Entry 7KNW (X-ray diffraction, 2.65 A resolution); this record covers chain A.

# Chain A
Protein: Staphylococcal nuclease domain-containing protein 1
From: Homo sapiens
Notes: EC 3.1.31.1
UniProt: Q7KZF4 (SND1_HUMAN); numbering as in UniProt; present here: 16-64, 71-234, 240-330
Chain sequence (324 residues; each row starts with the number of its first residue; note: 11 numbers in that range are skipped by the numbering (no residue carries them; nothing is unmodelled there); numbers below 1 keep their minus sign (Met-4 is residue -4)):
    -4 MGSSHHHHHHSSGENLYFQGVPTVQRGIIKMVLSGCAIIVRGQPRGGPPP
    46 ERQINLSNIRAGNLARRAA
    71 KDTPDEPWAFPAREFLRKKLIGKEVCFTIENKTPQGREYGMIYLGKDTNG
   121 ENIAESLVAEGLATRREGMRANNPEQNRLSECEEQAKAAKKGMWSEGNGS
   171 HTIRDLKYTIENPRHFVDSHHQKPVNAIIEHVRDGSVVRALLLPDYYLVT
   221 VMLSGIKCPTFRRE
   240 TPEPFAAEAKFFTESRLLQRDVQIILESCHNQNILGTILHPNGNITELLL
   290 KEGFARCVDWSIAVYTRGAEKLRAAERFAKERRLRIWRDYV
Not modelled in the structure: -4 to 16, 105, 138-141
Sequence notes: initiating methionine (-4); expression tag (-3 to 15)
Ligand contacts: QOY (5-chloro-2-methoxy-N-([1,2,4]triazolo[1,5-a]pyridin-8-yl)benzene-1-sulfonamide): Phe251, Arg255, Leu256, Arg259, His279, Asn281, Gly282, Asn283, Ile284, Leu287, Lys290, Glu291
Swiss-Prot annotation at these positions:
  - motif: Arg321 to Ile325 (Nuclear localization signal)
  - modified residue: Thr103 (Phosphothreonine), Lys193 (N6-acetyllysine), Thr240 (Phosphothreonine)
Reported in the primary citation:
  - binding site for QOY: Arg255, Leu256, Arg259, His279, Asn281 to Ile284, Leu287

# Overview
Chain A binds compound QOY. The paper reports a binding site for QOY at Arg255, Leu256 and Arg259 among
others.
Chain A is Staphylococcal nuclease domain-containing protein 1 (Homo sapiens); the structure, Crystal
structure of SND1 in complex with C-26-A2, was determined by X-ray diffraction, deposited together with 7KNX.
